6WQZ - chains B and D of the 6 polymer chains in the assembly; structure by electron microscopy, 2.80 A resolution.

Chain B (and D):
Protein: Autophagy-related protein 9A
From: Homo sapiens
Notes: chain D of this document is another copy of the same molecule, construct and numbering; everything in this record applies to it too
UniProt: Q7Z3C6 (ATG9A_HUMAN); numbering as in UniProt (aligned over 1-688)
Amino-acid sequence (724 residues; numbered 1 to 724; the number before each row is that of its first residue; X marks 36 residues of unknown identity (built as UNK)):
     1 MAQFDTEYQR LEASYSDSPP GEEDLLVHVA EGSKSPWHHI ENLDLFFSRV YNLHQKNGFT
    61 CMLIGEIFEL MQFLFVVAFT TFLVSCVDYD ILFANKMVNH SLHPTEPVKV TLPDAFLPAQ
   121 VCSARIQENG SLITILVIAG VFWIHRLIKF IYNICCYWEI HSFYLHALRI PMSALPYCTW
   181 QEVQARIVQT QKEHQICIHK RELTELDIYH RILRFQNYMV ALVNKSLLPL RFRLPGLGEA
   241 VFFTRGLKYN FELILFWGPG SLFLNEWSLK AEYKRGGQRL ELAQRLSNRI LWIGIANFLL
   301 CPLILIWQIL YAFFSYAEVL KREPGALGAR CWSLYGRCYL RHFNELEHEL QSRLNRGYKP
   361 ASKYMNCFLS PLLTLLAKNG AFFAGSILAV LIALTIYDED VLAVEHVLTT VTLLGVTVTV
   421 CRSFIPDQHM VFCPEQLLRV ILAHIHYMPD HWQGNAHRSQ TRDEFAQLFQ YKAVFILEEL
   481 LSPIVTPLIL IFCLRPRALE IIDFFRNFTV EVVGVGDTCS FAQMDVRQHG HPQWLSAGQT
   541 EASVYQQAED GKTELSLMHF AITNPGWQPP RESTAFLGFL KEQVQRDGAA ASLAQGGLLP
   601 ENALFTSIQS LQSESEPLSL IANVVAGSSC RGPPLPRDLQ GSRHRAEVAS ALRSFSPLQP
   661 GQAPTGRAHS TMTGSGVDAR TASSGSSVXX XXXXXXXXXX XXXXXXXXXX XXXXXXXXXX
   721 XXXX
Not modelled in the structure: 1-35, 96-108, 536-538, 588-724 (chain D: 1-688)
Ligand contacts:
  - Lauryl Maltose Neopentyl Glycol (LMN), molecule 1: L45, F142, H145, K149, F215, Y249, L253, W257, E266, L300, L303
  - Lauryl Maltose Neopentyl Glycol (LMN), molecule 2: Q72, F73, V77, I135, A139, F142, R245, G246, Y249, N250, L253, I293, A296, N297, L300, L303, I304, I306, W307, Q308, Y311, Y316
Swiss-Prot annotation at these positions:
  - motif: Y8 to L11 (Tyrosine-based sorting signal)
  - modified residue: A2 (N-acetylalanine), S14 (Phosphoserine), S16 (Phosphoserine), S18 (Phosphoserine), S656 (Phosphoserine)
  - glycosylation: N99 (N-linked (GlcNAc...) asparagine)

Interface between chain B and chain D:
Interface residues of chain B (facing chain D), 11 residues: R356, L442, A443, H444, H446, Q533, W534, L555, M558, I562, V584

Overview:
No residue of chain B is in contact with chain D. Chain B binds Lauryl Maltose Neopentyl Glycol.
Chain B and chain D are both Autophagy-related protein 9A (Homo sapiens); the structure, Structure of human
ATG9A, the only transmembrane protein of the core autophagy machinery, was determined by electron microscopy,
deposited together with 6WR4.
